PDB entry 8WM7 | electron microscopy, 3.53 A resolution | chains A and C of the 7 polymer chains in the assembly

# Chain A
Molecule: Nitrate transport permease protein
From: Nostoc sp
Reference sequence: Q8YZ77 (Q8YZ77_NOSS1); residue numbers follow UniProt; this construct covers 1-279
Amino-acid sequence (279 residues; row label = number of the first residue in the row):
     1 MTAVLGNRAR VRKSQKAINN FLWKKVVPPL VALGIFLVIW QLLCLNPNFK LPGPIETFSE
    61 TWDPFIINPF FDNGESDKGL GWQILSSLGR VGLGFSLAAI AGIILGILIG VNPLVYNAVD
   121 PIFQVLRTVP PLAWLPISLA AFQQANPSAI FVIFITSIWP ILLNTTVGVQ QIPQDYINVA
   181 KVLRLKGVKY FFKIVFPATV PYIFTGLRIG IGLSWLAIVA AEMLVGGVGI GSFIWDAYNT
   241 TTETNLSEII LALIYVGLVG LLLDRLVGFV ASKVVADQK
Unresolved in the structure: 1-21, 275-279

# Chain C
Molecule: Nitrate transport ATP-binding protein
From: Nostoc sp
Notes: EC 7.3.2.4
Reference sequence: Q8YZ76 (Q8YZ76_NOSS1); residue numbers follow UniProt; this construct covers 1-657
Amino-acid sequence (682 residues; numbered 1 to 682; the number before each row is that of its first residue):
     1 MPTFVEIDHV DRIFDLPNGG RYIALKNIEL KIKQGEFVSL IGHSGCGKST LLNIIAGLDR
    61 ASIGGVTLEG REIREPSPDR MVVFQNYSLL PWLTVRENVA LAVDEVYQGK SKGERRAIIE
   121 EHIDMVGLRL AANKRPSELS GGMKQRVAIA RALATRPKLL LLDEPFGALD ALTRGSLQEQ
   181 LMKICNEHQI TCVMVTHDVD EALLLSDRVV MLTNGPEAHI GQILEVPISR PRQRLEVVKH
   241 PSYYNLRNEI IYFLNQQKLA KKRQTQQASA PLGTAKAVIE IGFMPLTDSA PLIVAKEKGF
   301 FAKYGLDNVI LNRANNWQAI ATGVVTGKLD AAQMVAGMPI ALTLGAGSQT PTPVINALNL
   361 SRNANAITFS KRLYNQGVRS LADLKAVIDS SPDQILTLGV VHSASMQNLI LRYWLAAGGI
   421 DPDRDVSLTV IPPTQMVSQL KAGNIDGYCA GEPWNYQAVH DDLGFVAATA LEIWSGQPKK
   481 VLGVREDWAQ KYPETYLNLV KALIEACKYC DDLRNREEIL EILCRPEYLD VNPAYVRSGF
   541 IDPYDRGDGT PPQQLTAYNQ FYLNKTNYPN RTEILWMITQ MARWGLTPFP KNWVEITERV
   601 CRTDIFGAAA RDLGLLDIGE DDPIHLFDGK LFNPSEPIEY LKSLEIRRQI RIEEVFISSG
   661 DYKDHDGDYK DHDIDYKDDD DK
Unresolved in the structure: 1-2, 661-682
Construct notes: expression tag (658-682)
Ligand contacts: ADP (adenosine-5'-diphosphate): F14, D15, L16, Y22, S44, G45, C46, G47, K48, S49, T50

# Interface between chain A and chain C
Contacting residue pairs (24):
  D175(A) with N86(C), hydrogen bond; S88(C)
  Y176(A) with L89(C); L90(C), hydrophobic; P91(C); W92(C), hydrophobic
  N178(A) with L58(C); F84(C)
  V179(A) with R151(C)
  K181(A) with P76(C)
  V182(A) with L58(C), hydrophobic; S77(C); P78(C); V82(C), hydrophobic
  L183(A) with A102(C), hydrophobic
  R184(A) with E75(C), salt bridge; P76(C), hydrogen bond (side chain-backbone); S77(C); E105(C)
  L185(A) with E105(C)
  K193(A) with W92(C)
  I194(A) with L90(C), hydrophobic; W92(C)
  P197(A) with W92(C)
Also at the interface, not in a pair above, chain A (13 interface residues in all): A198
Also at the interface, not in a pair above, chain C (19 interface residues in all): M81, L101, V106

# Summary
Chain A and chain C form an interface of 13 and 19 residues respectively; the contacts include 2 hydrogen
bonds and 1 salt bridge. Polar contacts include R184(A)-E75(C), D175(A)-N86(C) and R184(A)-P76(C). Ligands of
chain C: ADP.
Here chain A is Nitrate transport permease protein and chain C is Nitrate transport ATP-binding protein, both
from Nostoc sp. Entry 8WM7 (Cryo-EM structure of cyanobacterial nitrate/nitrite transporter NrtBCD in complex
with signalling protein PII) was determined by electron microscopy together with 8W9M and 8WM8 from the same
study.
